PDB entry 8BW0 | electron microscopy, 3.11 A resolution | chains L and C of the 3 polymer chains in the assembly

Chain L:
Name: Tusamitamab Light Chain
Source organism: Mus sp
Amino-acid sequence (214 residues; each row starts with the number of its first residue):
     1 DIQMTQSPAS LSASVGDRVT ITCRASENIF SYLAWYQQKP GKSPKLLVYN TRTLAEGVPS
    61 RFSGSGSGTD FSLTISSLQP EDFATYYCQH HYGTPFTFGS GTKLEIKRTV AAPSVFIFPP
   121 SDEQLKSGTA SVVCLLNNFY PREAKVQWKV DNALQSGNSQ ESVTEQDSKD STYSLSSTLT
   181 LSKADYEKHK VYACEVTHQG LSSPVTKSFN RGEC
Not modelled in the structure: 105-214
Disulfides: Cys-23/Cys-88
From the paper describing this entry:
  - mutagenesis - P95A: decreased binding to hCEACAM5
  - mutagenesis - P95A: decreased binding to Carcinoembryonic antigen-related cell adhesion molecule 5 (chain C)
  - mutagenesis - S31A: unchanged binding to Carcinoembryonic antigen-related cell adhesion molecule 5 (chain C)

Chain C:
Name: Carcinoembryonic antigen-related cell adhesion molecule 5
Source organism: Homo sapiens
UniProtKB: P06731 (CEAM5_HUMAN); residues 499-685 here = UniProt positions 499-685
Amino-acid sequence (193 residues; each row starts with the number of its first residue):
   499 ELPKPSISSN NSKPVEDKDA VAFTCEPEAQ NTTYLWWVNG QSLPVSPRLQ LSNGNRTLTL
   559 FNVTRNDARA YVCGIQNSVS ANRSDPVTLD VLYGPDTPII SPPDSSYLSG ANLNLSCHSA
   619 SNPSPQYSWR INGIPQQHTQ VLFIAKITPN NNGTYACFVS NLATGRNNSI VKSITVSASG
   679 TSPGLSAHHH HHH
Not modelled in the structure: 499, 677-691
Sequence notes: expression tag (686-691)
Swiss-Prot annotation at these positions:
  - lipidation: Ala-685 (GPI-anchor amidated alanine)
  - glycosylation (N-linked (GlcNAc...) asparagine): Asn-508, Asn-529, Asn-553, Asn-560, Asn-580, Asn-612, Asn-650, Asn-665
Disulfides: Cys-523/Cys-571, Cys-615/Cys-655
Covalent attachments: N-acetylglucosamine (NAG) linked to Asn-508, Asn-553, Asn-560, Asn-648, Asn-665; glycan linked to Asn-612
From the paper describing this entry:
  - post-translational modification sites: Asn-612

Chain L / chain C interface:
Contacting residue pairs (8; chain L residue first):
  Phe-30(L) / Ala-661(C)  hydrophobic
  Ser-31(L) / Leu-660(C)
  Tyr-32(L) / Gln-624(C)
  Tyr-32(L) / Leu-660(C)
  Asn-50(L) / Gln-624(C)  hydrogen bond
  Asn-50(L) / Leu-660(C)
  Tyr-92(L) / Lys-511(C)
  Tyr-92(L) / Leu-590(C)
Interface residues without a listed pair, chain L (6 interface residues in all): Asn-28
Interface residues without a listed pair, chain C (7 interface residues in all): Pro-621, Asn-659
The authors on this interface:
  - residue pairs: Tyr-32(L)/Leu-660(C), Asn-50(L)/Gln-624(C) (hydrogen bond), Tyr-92(L)/Lys-511(C)
  - epitope / paratope residues, chain L: Asn-28(L), Phe-30(L), Ser-31(L), Tyr-32(L), Val-48(L), Asn-50(L), Cys-88(L), Tyr-92(L)
  - hot spots on chain L (mutagenesis) - F30A: decreased binding to hCEACAM5
  - epitope / paratope residues, chain C: Lys-511(C), Leu-590(C), Pro-621(C), Gln-624(C), Asn-659(C), Leu-660(C), Ala-661(C)

Overview:
6 residues of chain L and 7 residues of chain C are in contact; the contacts include 1 hydrogen bond. The
hydrogen-bonded pair is Asn-50(L)/Gln-624(C). The paper describes contacts between Tyr-32(L) and Leu-660(C)
and Tyr-92(L) and Lys-511(C); a hydrogen bond between Asn-50(L) and Gln-624(C). From the paper: P95A and F30A
of chain L reduce binding to hCEACAM5; epitope/paratope residues Asn-28(L), Phe-30(L) and Lys-511(C) among
others.
Here chain L is Tusamitamab Light Chain (Mus sp) and chain C is Carcinoembryonic antigen-related cell adhesion
molecule 5 (Homo sapiens). Entry 8BW0 (Structure of CEACAM5 A3-B3 domain in Complex with Tusamitamab Fab) was
determined by electron microscopy.
